Entry 7W3Z (electron microscopy, 3.00 A resolution); this record covers chains C and H of the 6 polymer chains in the assembly.

[Chain C]
Protein: Guanine nucleotide-binding protein G(I)/G(S)/G(T) subunit beta-1
Organism: Homo sapiens
Reference sequence: P62873 (GBB1_HUMAN); numbering as in UniProt (aligned over 2-340)
Sequence (380 residues; row label = number of the first residue in the row; numbers below 1 keep their minus sign (Met-13 is residue -13)):
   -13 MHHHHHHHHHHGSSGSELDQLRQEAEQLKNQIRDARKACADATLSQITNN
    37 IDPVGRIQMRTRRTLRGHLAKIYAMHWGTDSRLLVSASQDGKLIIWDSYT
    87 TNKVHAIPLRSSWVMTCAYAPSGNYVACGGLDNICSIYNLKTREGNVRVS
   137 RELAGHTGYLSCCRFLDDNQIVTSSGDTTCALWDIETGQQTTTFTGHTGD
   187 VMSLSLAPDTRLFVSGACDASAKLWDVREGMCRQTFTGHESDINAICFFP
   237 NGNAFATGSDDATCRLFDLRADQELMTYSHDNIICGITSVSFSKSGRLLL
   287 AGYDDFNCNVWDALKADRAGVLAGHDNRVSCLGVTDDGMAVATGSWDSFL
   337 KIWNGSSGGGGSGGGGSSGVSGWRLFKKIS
Not modelled in the structure: -13 to 2, 341-366
Differences from the reference sequence: initiating methionine (-13); expression tag (-12 to 1, 341-366)
UniProt features mapped onto this chain:
  - modified residue: Ser2 (N-acetylserine), His266 (Phosphohistidine)
  - natural variant: Leu30 (L30F: In MRD42; uncertain significance), Arg52 (R52G: In MRD42), Gly64 (G64V: In MRD42), Asp76 (D76E: In MRD42; D76G: In MRD42), Gly77 (G77S: In MRD42), Lys78 (K78R: In MRD42), Ile80 (I80N: In MRD42; I80T: In MRD42), His91 (H91R: In MRD42; uncertain significance), Ala92 (A92T: In MRD42), Pro94 (P94S: In MRD42), Leu95 (L95P: In MRD42), Arg96 (R96L: In MRD42), 5 further natural variant entries in UniProt

[Chain H]
Protein: ScFv16
Organism: Homo sapiens
Notes: antibody fragment or engineered binder
Sequence (303 residues; numbered -37 to 265; the number before each row is that of its first residue; numbers below 1 keep their minus sign (Met-37 is residue -37)):
   -37 MLLVNQSHQGFNKEHTSKMVSAIVLYVLLAAAAHSAFADVQLVESGGGLV
    13 QPGGSRKLSCSASGFAFSSFGMHWVRQAPEKGLEWVAYISSGSGTIYYAD
    63 TVKGRFTISRDDPKNTLFLQMTSLRSEDTAMYYCVRSIYYYGSSPFDFWG
   113 QGTTLTVSSGGGGSGGGGSGGGGSDIVMTQATSSVPVTPGESVSISCRSS
   163 KSLLHSNGNTYLYWFLQRPGQSPQLLIYRMSNLASGVPDRFSGSGSGTAF
   213 TLTISRLEAEDVGVYYCMQHLEYPLTFGAGTKLELKENLYFQGHHHHHHH
   263 HHH
Not modelled in the structure: -37 to 0, 122-133, 249-265
Disulfides: Cys22-Cys96, Cys159-Cys229

[How chain C and chain H interact]
Pairs across the interface - 9 pairs, chain C then chain H:
  Arg68(C) with Tyr103(H)
  Val90(C) with Tyr102(H), hydrophobic
  Arg129(C) with Val2(H); Arg98(H); Ser197(H), hydrogen bond (side chain-backbone)
  Glu130(C) with Gly26(H); Phe27(H); Ala28(H), hydrogen bond (backbone-backbone); Phe32(H)
Other interface residues (no listed pair), chain C (9 interface residues in all): Leu69, Asp83, His91, Gly131, Asn132

[Overview]
The chain C/chain H interface involves 9 residues from each chain, with 2 hydrogen bonds. Among the polar
pairs are Arg129(C)-Ser197(H) and Glu130(C)-Ala28(H).
Here chain C is Guanine nucleotide-binding protein G(I)/G(S)/G(T) subunit beta-1 and chain H is ScFv16, both
from Homo sapiens. Entry 7W3Z (Cryo-EM Structure of Human Gastrin Releasing Peptide Receptor in complex with
the agonist Gastrin Releasing Peptide ...) was determined by electron microscopy (same publication as 7W40 and
7W41).
